PDB entry 1Z7Z | electron microscopy, 8.00 A resolution (low resolution: residue-level contacts below are approximate; hydrogen-bond / salt-bridge calls are withheld) | chains 3 and 4 of the 6 polymer chains in the assembly

[Chain 3]
Molecule: human coxsackievirus A21
Organism: Human coxsackievirus A21
Notes: fragment: Viral Protein 3 residues 3043-3234
Sequence (234 residues; row label = number of the first residue in the row):
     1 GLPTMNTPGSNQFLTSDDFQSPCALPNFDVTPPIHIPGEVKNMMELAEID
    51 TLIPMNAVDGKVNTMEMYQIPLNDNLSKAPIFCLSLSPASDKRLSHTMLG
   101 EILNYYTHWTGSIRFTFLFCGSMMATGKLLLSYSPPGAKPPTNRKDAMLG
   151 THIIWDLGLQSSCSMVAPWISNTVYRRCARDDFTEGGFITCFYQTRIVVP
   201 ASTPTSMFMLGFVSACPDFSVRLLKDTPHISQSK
Disordered / not traced: 1-42

[Chain 4]
Molecule: human coxsackievirus A21
Organism: Human coxsackievirus A21
Notes: fragment: Viral Protein 1 residues 1287-1298
Sequence (12 residues; each row starts with the number of its first residue):
   287 LPLTKVDSITTF

[How chain 3 and chain 4 interact]
Pairs across the interface (42; chain 3 residue first):
  Pro54(3) - Leu289(4)
  Met55(3) - Ile295(4)
  Asn56(3) - Ile295(4)
  Ala57(3) - Thr290(4)
  Ala57(3) - Lys291(4)
  Ala57(3) - Val292(4)
  Val58(3) - Val292(4)
  Val58(3) - Ser294(4)
  Val58(3) - Ile295(4)
  Asp59(3) - Lys291(4)
  Val62(3) - Leu289(4)
  Val62(3) - Thr290(4)
  Val62(3) - Lys291(4)
  Asn63(3) - Leu287(4)
  Asn63(3) - Pro288(4)
  Asn63(3) - Leu289(4)
  Met67(3) - Leu289(4)
  Pro71(3) - Ile295(4)
  Pro80(3) - Thr296(4)
  Ile81(3) - Ile295(4)
  Phe82(3) - Ile295(4)
  Cys83(3) - Ile295(4)
  Cys83(3) - Thr296(4)
  Cys83(3) - Thr297(4)
  Cys83(3) - Phe298(4)
  Leu84(3) - Thr297(4)
  Leu84(3) - Phe298(4)
  Ser85(3) - Phe298(4)
  Lys92(3) - Leu289(4)
  Lys92(3) - Thr290(4)
  Lys92(3) - Lys291(4)
  Lys92(3) - Val292(4)
  Lys92(3) - Asp293(4)
  Arg93(3) - Leu289(4)
  Arg93(3) - Val292(4)
  Arg93(3) - Thr297(4)
  Arg93(3) - Phe298(4)
  His96(3) - Pro288(4)
  His96(3) - Leu289(4)
  Pro140(3) - Phe298(4)
  Pro141(3) - Phe298(4)
  Phe188(3) - Phe298(4)
Interface residues without a listed pair, chain 3 (26 interface residues in all): Ile70, Ser95, Thr142, Thr190

[Summary]
The interface between chain 3 and chain 4 involves 26 residues on one side and 12 on the other.
Chain 3 is human coxsackievirus A21 and chain 4 is human coxsackievirus A21, both from Human coxsackievirus
A21; the structure, Cryo-em structure of human coxsackievirus A21 complexed with five domain icam-1kilifi, was
determined by electron microscopy, deposited together with 1Z7S.
